PDB entry 7V9J | electron microscopy, 8.00 A resolution (low resolution: residue-level contacts below are approximate; hydrogen-bond / salt-bridge calls are withheld) | chains A and J of the 26 polymer chains in the assembly

[Chain A]
Molecule: Histone H3.1
From: Homo sapiens
UniProtKB: P68431 (H31_HUMAN); residues 0-135 here correspond to UniProt positions 1-136 (UniProt number = residue number + 1)
Sequence (136 residues; row label = number of the first residue in the row; numbering starts at 0):
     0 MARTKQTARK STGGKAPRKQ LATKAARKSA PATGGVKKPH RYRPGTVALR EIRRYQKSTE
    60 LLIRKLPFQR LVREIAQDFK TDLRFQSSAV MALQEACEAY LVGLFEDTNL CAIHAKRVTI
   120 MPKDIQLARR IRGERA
Unresolved in the structure: 0-35
Curated features (UniProtKB/Swiss-Prot):
  - modified residue: Arg-2 (Asymmetric dimethylarginine), Thr-3 (Phosphothreonine), Lys-4 (Allysine), Gln-5 (5-glutamyl dopamine), Thr-6 (Phosphothreonine), Arg-8 (Citrulline), Lys-9 (N6,N6,N6-trimethyllysine), Ser-10 (ADP-ribosylserine), Thr-11 (Phosphothreonine), Lys-14 (N6-(2-hydroxyisobutyryl)lysine), Arg-17 (Asymmetric dimethylarginine), Lys-18 (N6-(2-hydroxyisobutyryl)lysine), Lys-23 (N6-(2-hydroxyisobutyryl)lysine), Arg-26 (Citrulline), Lys-27 (N6,N6,N6-trimethyllysine), Ser-28 (ADP-ribosylserine), Lys-36 (N6,N6,N6-trimethyllysine), Lys-37 (N6-methyllysine), Tyr-41 (Phosphotyrosine), Lys-56 (N6,N6,N6-trimethyllysine) and 8 more in UniProt
  - lipidation: Lys-18 (N6-decanoyllysine)

[Chain J]
Molecule: 408-nt DNA strand
From: Homo sapiens
Sequence (408 nucleotides; row label = number of the first residue in the row):
     1 CCCTAACCCT AACCCTAACC CTAACCCTAA CCCTAACCCT AACCCTAACC CTAACCCTAA
    61 CCCTAACCCT AACCCTAACC CTAACCCTAA CCCTAACCCT AACCCTAACC CTAACCCTAA
   121 CCCTAACCCT AACCCTAACC CTAACCCTAA CCCTAACCCT AACCCTAACC CTAACCCTAA
   181 CCCTAACCCT AACCCTAACC CTAACCCTAA CCCTAACCCT AACCCTAACC CTAACCCTAA
   241 CCCTAACCCT AACCCTAACC CTAACCCTAA CCCTAACCCT AACCCTAACC CTAACCCTAA
   301 CCCTAACCCT AACCCTAACC CTAACCCTAA CCCTAACCCT AACCCTAACC CTAACCCTAA
   361 CCCTAACCCT AACCCTAACC CTAACCCTAA CCCTAACCCT AACCCTAA
Unresolved in the structure: 400-408

[How chain A and chain J interact]
Pairs across the interface - 26 pairs, chain A then chain J:
  Pro-38(A) / DC133(J)
  Pro-38(A) / DC134(J)
  His-39(A) / DC133(J)
  His-39(A) / DC134(J)
  Arg-40(A) / DA210(J)
  Arg-40(A) / DC211(J)
  Tyr-41(A) / DC134(J)
  Pro-43(A) / DA209(J)
  Pro-43(A) / DA210(J)
  Gly-44(A) / DA210(J)
  Val-46(A) / DA210(J)
  Val-46(A) / DC211(J)
  Ala-47(A) / DA210(J)
  Arg-49(A) / DC135(J)
  Arg-49(A) / DT136(J)
  Arg-53(A) / DT136(J)
  Lys-56(A) / DA137(J)
  Arg-63(A) / DC219(J)
  Lys-64(A) / DC219(J)
  Leu-65(A) / DC218(J)
  Leu-65(A) / DC219(J)
  Pro-66(A) / DC218(J)
  Arg-69(A) / DC218(J)
  Arg-83(A) / DA227(J)
  Arg-83(A) / DA228(J)
  Lys-115(A) / DC200(J)
Other interface residues (no listed pair), chain A (21 interface residues in all): Arg-42, Thr-45, Glu-50
Other interface residues (no listed pair), chain J (14 interface residues in all): DC199

[Overview]
21 residues of chain A and 14 residues of chain J are in contact.
Here chain A is Histone H3.1 and chain J is a 408-nt DNA strand, both from Homo sapiens. Entry 7V9J (Telomeric
trinucleosome) was determined by electron microscopy (same publication as 7V90, 7V96, 7V9C, 7V9K, 7V9S and
7VA4).
